PDB entry 3O1O | X-ray diffraction, 1.92 A resolution | chains A and B of the 3 polymer chains in the assembly

== Chain A ==
Protein: Alpha-ketoglutarate-dependent dioxygenase AlkB
From: Escherichia coli
Notes: EC 1.14.11.-; fragment: N-terminus 11 amino acids truncated AlkB to 216)
UniProt: P05050 (ALKB_ECOLI); numbering as in UniProt (aligned over 12-216)
Amino-acid sequence (206 residues; each row starts with the number of its first residue):
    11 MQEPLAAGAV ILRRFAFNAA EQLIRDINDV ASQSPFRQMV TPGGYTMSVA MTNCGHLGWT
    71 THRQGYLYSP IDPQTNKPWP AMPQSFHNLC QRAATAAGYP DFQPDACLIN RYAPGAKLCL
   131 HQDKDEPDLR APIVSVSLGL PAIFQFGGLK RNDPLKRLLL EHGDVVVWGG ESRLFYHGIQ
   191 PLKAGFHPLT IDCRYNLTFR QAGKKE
Not modelled in the structure: 11-13, 215-216
Differences from the reference sequence: expression tag (11); engineered mutation Cys129 (Ser in P05050)
Ion coordination: Mn2+: His131, Asp133, His187 (together with 2-oxoglutaric acid)
Residues lining bound ligands: 2-oxoglutaric acid (AKG): Leu118, Asn120, Tyr122, Leu128, His131, Asp133, Ser145, Phe154, Leu170, His187, Ile189, Arg204, Asn206, Thr208, Arg210
UniProt features mapped onto this chain:
  - binding site (substrate): Trp69, Tyr76 to Tyr78, Asp135, Arg161
  - binding site (2-oxoglutarate): Asn120 to Tyr122, Arg204 to Arg210
  - binding site (Fe cation): His131, Asp133, His187
  - mutagenesis: Thr51 (T51A: Slightly reduced activity towards single-stranded DNA containing 1-methyladenine. Reduces affinity for undamaged DNA), Trp69 (W69A: Abolishes activity towards single-stranded DNA containing 1-methyladenine), Tyr76 (Y76A: Reduces affinity for damaged DNA and activity towards single-stranded DNA containing 1-methyladenine), Asp135 (D135A: Abolishes activity towards single-stranded DNA containing 1-methyladenine. Alters substrate specificity, so that the enzyme gains activity towards single-stranded DNA containing 1-methylguanine), Arg161 (R161A: No effect on enzyme activity. Decreases affinity for damaged DNA)
From the paper describing this entry:
  - mutagenesis - D135A, D135N, D135S: decreased catalytic activity on 1-meA

== Chain B ==
Molecule: 13-nt DNA strand
Sequence (13 nucleotides; each row starts with the number of its first residue):
     1 TAGGTAAXAX CGT
Not modelled in the structure: 1
Modified residues: MFT (3-methylthymidine 5'-(dihydrogen phosphate)) at position 8; 2YR (2'-deoxy-N-(2-sulfanylethyl)cytidine 5'-(dihydrogen phosphate)) at position 10

== How chain A and chain B interact ==
Contacting residue pairs - 29 pairs, chain A then chain B:
  Thr51(A) with DA7(B), hydrogen bond to the phosphate; DA9(B), sugar contact
  Pro52(A) with DA6(B), phosphate contact; DA7(B), phosphate contact
  Gly53(A) with DA7(B), hydrogen bond to the phosphate
  Tyr55(A) with DA9(B), phosphate contact; 2YR_10(B), sugar contact
  Met57(A) with MFT_8(B), base contact; DA9(B), phosphate contact
  Met61(A) with MFT_8(B), base contact
  Trp69(A) with MFT_8(B), base contact
  Gly75(A) with DA6(B), sugar contact
  Tyr76(A) with DA6(B), hydrogen bond to the phosphate; DA7(B), sugar contact; MFT_8(B), base contact
  Leu118(A) with MFT_8(B), base contact
  Lys127(A) with 2YR_10(B), salt bridge to the phosphate
  Leu128(A) with MFT_8(B), base contact; DA9(B), phosphate contact
  Cys129(A) with MFT_8(B), sugar contact; DA9(B), hydrogen bond to the phosphate; 2YR_10(B), covalent bond
  Leu130(A) with MFT_8(B), base contact
  His131(A) with MFT_8(B), base contact
  Gln132(A) with MFT_8(B), base contact
  Asp135(A) with DT5(B), phosphate contact; DA6(B), phosphate contact
  Arg161(A) with DA9(B), base contact
  Arg210(A) with MFT_8(B), base contact
Also at the interface, not in a pair above, chain A (23 interface residues in all): Thr56, Ser58, Asp133, Lys134

== In short ==
Chain A and chain B form an interface of 23 and 6 residues respectively; the contacts include 1 covalent bond,
4 hydrogen bonds and 1 salt bridge. Polar contacts include Thr51(A)-DA7(B), Gly53(A)-DA7(B) and
Tyr76(A)-DA6(B). Bound to chain A: 2-oxoglutaric acid. The paper reports that D135A, D135N and D135S of chain
A reduce catalytic activity on 1-meA.
Chain A is Alpha-ketoglutarate-dependent dioxygenase AlkB (Escherichia coli) and chain B is a 13-nt DNA
strand; the structure, Iron-Catalyzed Oxidation Intermediates Captured in A DNA Repair Dioxygenase, was
determined by X-ray diffraction.
